Entry 3U34 (X-ray diffraction, 2.80 A resolution); this record covers chains B and D of the 4 polymer chains in the assembly.

Chain B (and D):
Molecule: General stress protein
From: Xanthomonas axonopodis pv. citri
Notes: chain D of this document is another copy of the same molecule, construct and numbering; everything in this record applies to it too
Reference sequence: Q8PK08 (Q8PK08_XANAC); residues 1-182 here = UniProt positions 1-182
Amino-acid sequence (182 residues; row label = number of the first residue in the row):
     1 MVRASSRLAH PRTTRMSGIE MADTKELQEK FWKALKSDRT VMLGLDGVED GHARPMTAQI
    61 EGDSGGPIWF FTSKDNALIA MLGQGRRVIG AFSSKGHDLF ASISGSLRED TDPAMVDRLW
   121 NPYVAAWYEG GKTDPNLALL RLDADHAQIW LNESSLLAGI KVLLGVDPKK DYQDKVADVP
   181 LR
Not modelled in the structure: 1-23, 165-182

Chain B / chain D interface:
Residue-residue contacts - 8 pairs, chain B then chain D:
  Lys30(B) - Arg39(D)
  Arg39(B) - Lys30(D)
  His52(B) - Lys161(D)
  Lys95(B) - Lys95(D)
  Lys95(B) - Gly96(D)  hydrogen bond (backbone-backbone)
  Lys95(B) - Asp98(D)  salt bridge
  Gly96(B) - Lys95(D)
  Asp98(B) - Lys95(D)  salt bridge
Other interface residues (no listed pair), chain B (11 interface residues in all): Asp38, Glu49, Asp50, Pro55, Leu156
Other interface residues (no listed pair), chain D (9 interface residues in all): Asp38, Pro55, Leu156

Summary:
11 residues of chain B face 9 of chain D across their interface; the contacts include 1 hydrogen bond and 2
salt bridges. Polar pairs include Lys95(B)-Asp98(D) and Lys95(B)-Gly96(D).
Both chains are General stress protein (Xanthomonas axonopodis pv. citri). Entry 3U34 (Crystal structure of
the general stress FMN/FAD binding protein from the phytopathogen Xanthomonas citri) was determined by X-ray
diffraction (same publication as 3U35).
